Entry 6UPK (electron microscopy, 4.90 A resolution (low resolution: residue-level contacts below are approximate; hydrogen-bond / salt-bridge calls are withheld)); this record covers chains G and I of the 10 polymer chains in the assembly.

[Chain G]
Molecule: FACT complex subunit SPT16
Organism: Homo sapiens
Amino-acid sequence (966 residues; each row starts with the number of its first residue; numbers below 1 keep their minus sign (Met-5 is residue -5); X marks 47 residues of unknown identity (built as UNK)):
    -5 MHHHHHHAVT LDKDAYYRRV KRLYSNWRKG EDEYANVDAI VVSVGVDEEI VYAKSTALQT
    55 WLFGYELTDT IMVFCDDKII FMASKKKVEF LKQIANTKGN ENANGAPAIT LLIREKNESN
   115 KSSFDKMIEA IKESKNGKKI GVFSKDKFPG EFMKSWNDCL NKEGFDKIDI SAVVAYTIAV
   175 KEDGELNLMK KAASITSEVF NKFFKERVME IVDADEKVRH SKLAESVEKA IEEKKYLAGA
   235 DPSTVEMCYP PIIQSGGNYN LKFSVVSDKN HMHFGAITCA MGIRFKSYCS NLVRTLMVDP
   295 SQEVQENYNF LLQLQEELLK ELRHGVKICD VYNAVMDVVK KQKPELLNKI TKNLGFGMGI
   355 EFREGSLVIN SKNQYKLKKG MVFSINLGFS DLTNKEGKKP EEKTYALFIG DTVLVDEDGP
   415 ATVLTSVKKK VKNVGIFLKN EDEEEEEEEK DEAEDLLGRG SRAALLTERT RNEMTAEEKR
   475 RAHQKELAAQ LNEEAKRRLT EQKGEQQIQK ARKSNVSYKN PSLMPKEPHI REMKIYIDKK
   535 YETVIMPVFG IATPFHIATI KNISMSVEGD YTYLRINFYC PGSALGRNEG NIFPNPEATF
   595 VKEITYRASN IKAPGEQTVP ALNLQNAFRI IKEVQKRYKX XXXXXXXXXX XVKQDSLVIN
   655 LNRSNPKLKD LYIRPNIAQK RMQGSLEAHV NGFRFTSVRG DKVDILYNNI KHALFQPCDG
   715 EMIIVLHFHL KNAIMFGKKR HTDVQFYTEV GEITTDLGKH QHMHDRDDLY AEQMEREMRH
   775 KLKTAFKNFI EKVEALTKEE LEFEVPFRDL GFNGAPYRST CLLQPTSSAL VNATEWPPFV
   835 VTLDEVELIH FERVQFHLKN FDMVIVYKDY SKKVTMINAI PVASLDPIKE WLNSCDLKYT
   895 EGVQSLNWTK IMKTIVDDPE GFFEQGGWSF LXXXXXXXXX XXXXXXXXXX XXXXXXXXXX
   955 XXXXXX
Not modelled in the structure: -5 to 509, 582-583, 606-615, 640-645, 751-760

[Chain I]
Molecule: 79-nt DNA strand
Sequence (79 nucleotides; row label = number of the first residue in the row; numbers below 1 keep their minus sign (DT-39 is residue -39)):
   -39 TCGTAGACAG CTCTAGCACC GCTTAAACGC ACGTACGCGC TGTCCCCCGC GTTTTAACCG
    21 CCAAGGGGAT TACTCCCTA
Not modelled in the structure: 33-39

[How chain G and chain I interact]
Contacting residue pairs (7):
  Lys626(G) - DG-7(I)
  Lys626(G) - DT-6(I)
  Lys630(G) - DG-7(I)
  Gln673(G) - DG-11(I)
  Gln673(G) - DC-10(I)
  Asn901(G) - DG-1(I)
  Asn901(G) - DC0(I)
Also at the interface, not in a pair above, chain G (5 interface residues in all): Lys904
Also at the interface, not in a pair above, chain I (8 interface residues in all): DA-9, DC-8

[In short]
5 residues of chain G and 8 residues of chain I are in contact.
Here chain G is FACT complex subunit SPT16 (Homo sapiens) and chain I is a 79-nt DNA strand. Entry 6UPK
(Structure of FACT_subnucleosome complex 1) was determined by electron microscopy together with 6UPL from the
same study.
